8E3F - chains B and D of the 9 polymer chains in the assembly; structure by electron microscopy, 6.50 A resolution (low resolution: residue-level contacts below are approximate; hydrogen-bond / salt-bridge calls are withheld).

[Chain B]
Name: DNA-directed RNA polymerase subunit beta'
Organism: Escherichia coli
Notes: EC 2.7.7.6
UniProt: P0A8T7 (RPOC_ECOLI); residues 1-1407 here = UniProt positions 1-1407
Sequence (1407 residues; row label = number of the first residue in the row):
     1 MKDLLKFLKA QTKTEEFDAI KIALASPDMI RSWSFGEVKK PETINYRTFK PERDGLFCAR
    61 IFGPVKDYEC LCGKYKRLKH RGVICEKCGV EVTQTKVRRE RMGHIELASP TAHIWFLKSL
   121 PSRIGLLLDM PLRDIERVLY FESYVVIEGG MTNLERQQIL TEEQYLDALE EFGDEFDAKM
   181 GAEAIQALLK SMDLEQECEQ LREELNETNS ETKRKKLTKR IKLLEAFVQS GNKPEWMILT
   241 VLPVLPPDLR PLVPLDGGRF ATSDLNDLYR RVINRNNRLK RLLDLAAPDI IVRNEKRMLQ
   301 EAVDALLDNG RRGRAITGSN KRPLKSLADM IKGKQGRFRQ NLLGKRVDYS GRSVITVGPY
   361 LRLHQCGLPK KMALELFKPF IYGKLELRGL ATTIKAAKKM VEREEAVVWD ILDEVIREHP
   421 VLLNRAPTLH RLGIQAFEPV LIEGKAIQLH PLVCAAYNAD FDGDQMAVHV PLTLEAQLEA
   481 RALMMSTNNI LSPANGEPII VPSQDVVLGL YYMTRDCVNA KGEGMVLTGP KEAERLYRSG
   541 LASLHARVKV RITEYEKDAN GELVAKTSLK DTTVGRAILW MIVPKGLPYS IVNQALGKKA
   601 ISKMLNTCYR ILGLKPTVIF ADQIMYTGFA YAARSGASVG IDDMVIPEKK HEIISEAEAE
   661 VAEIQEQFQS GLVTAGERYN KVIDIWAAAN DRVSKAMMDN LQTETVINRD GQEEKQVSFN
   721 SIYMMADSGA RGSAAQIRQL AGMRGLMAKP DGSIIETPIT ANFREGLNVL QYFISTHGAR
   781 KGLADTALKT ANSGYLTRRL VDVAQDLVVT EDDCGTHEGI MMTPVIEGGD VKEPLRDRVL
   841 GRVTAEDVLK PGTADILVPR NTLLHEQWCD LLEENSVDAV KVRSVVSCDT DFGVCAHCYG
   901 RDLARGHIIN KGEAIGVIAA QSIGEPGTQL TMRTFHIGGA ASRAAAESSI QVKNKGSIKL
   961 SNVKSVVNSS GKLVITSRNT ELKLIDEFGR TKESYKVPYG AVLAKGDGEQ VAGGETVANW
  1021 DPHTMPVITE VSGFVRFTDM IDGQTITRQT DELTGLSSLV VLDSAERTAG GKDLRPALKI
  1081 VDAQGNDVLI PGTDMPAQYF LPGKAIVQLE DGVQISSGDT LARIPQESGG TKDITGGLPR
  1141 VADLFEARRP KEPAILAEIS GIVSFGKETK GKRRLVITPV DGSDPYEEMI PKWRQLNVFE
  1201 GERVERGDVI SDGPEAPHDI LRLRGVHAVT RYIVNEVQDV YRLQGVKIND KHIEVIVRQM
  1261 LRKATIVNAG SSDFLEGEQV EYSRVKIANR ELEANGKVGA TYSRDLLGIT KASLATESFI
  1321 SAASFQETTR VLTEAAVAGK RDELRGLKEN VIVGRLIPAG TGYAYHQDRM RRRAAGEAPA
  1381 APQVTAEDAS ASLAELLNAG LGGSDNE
Not modelled in the structure: 1-15, 934-947, 1127-1135, 1374-1407
Swiss-Prot annotation at these positions:
  - binding site (Zn(2+)): C70, C72, C85, C88, C814, C888, C895, C898
  - binding site (Mg(2+)): D460, D462, D464
  - modified residue: K983 (N6-acetyllysine)
Disulfide bonds: C72-C88
Bound ions: Zn2+ site 1: C70, C85; Mg2+: D460, D462, D464 (shared with 1 residue of chain 7); Zn2+ site 2: C814, C888, C895, C898

[Chain D]
Name: DNA-directed RNA polymerase subunit alpha
Organism: Escherichia coli
Notes: EC 2.7.7.6
UniProt: P0A7Z4 (RPOA_ECOLI); residues 1-329 here = UniProt positions 1-329
Sequence (329 residues; row label = number of the first residue in the row):
     1 MQGSVTEFLK PRLVDIEQVS STHAKVTLEP LERGFGHTLG NALRRILLSS MPGCAVTEVE
    61 IDGVLHEYST KEGVQEDILE ILLNLKGLAV RVQGKDEVIL TLNKSGIGPV TAADITHDGD
   121 VEIVKPQHVI CHLTDENASI SMRIKVQRGR GYVPASTRIH SEEDERPIGR LLVDACYSPV
   181 ERIAYNVEAA RVEQRTDLDK LVIEMETNGT IDPEEAIRRA ATILAEQLEA FVDLRDVRQP
   241 EVKEEKPEFD PILLRPVDDL ELTVRSANCL KAEAIHYIGD LVQRTEVELL KTPNLGKKSL
   301 TEIKDVLASR GLSLGMRLEN WPPASIADE
Not modelled in the structure: 1-4, 159-168, 233-329
Swiss-Prot annotation at these positions:
  - region: E162 to E165 (Required for interaction with Crp at class II promoters)
  - modified residue: R265 (ADP-ribosylarginine), K297 (N6-acetyllysine), K298 (N6-acetyllysine)

[Interface between chain B and chain D]
Pairs across the interface (18; chain B residue first):
  D410(B) with R191(D)
  D413(B) with R191(D)
  E443(B) with T196(D)
  V526(B) with L79(D); L83(D); K86(D)
  K531(B) with E206(D)
  E532(B) with K86(D); Y152(D)
  E534(B) with R182(D)
  R535(B) with Y152(D); V180(D); E181(D)
  L536(B) with Y152(D)
  S539(B) with L48(D)
  L541(B) with Y152(D)
  R551(B) with E80(D)
  M581(B) with R182(D)
Interface residues without a listed pair, chain B (20 interface residues in all): A406, W409, M525, L527, T528, R538, L569
Interface residues without a listed pair, chain D (18 interface residues in all): R44, N84, P154, D174, C176, Q194

[In short]
20 residues of chain B and 18 residues of chain D are in contact. The Mg2+ site is built by D460(B), D462(B)
and D464(B). UniProt lists 8 Zn2+-binding residues and 3 Mg2+-binding residues on chain B.
Chain B is DNA-directed RNA polymerase subunit beta' and chain D is DNA-directed RNA polymerase subunit alpha,
both from Escherichia coli; the structure, Escherichia coli Rho-dependent transcription pre-termination
complex containing 18 nt long RNA spacer, Mg-ADP-BeF3, and NusG; TEC ..., was determined by electron
microscopy (same publication as 8E3H, 8E5K, 8E5L, 8E5O, 8E5P, 8E6W and 3 further entries).
